Entry 7UT8 (electron microscopy, 2.43 A resolution); this record covers chains B and C of the 6 polymer chains in the assembly.

== Chain B ==
Molecule: Nitrogenase molybdenum-iron protein beta chain
Organism: Azotobacter vinelandii DJ
Notes: EC 1.18.6.1
UniProt: C1DGZ8 (C1DGZ8_AZOVD); residues 1-523 here = UniProt positions 1-523
Amino-acid sequence (523 residues; each row starts with the number of its first residue):
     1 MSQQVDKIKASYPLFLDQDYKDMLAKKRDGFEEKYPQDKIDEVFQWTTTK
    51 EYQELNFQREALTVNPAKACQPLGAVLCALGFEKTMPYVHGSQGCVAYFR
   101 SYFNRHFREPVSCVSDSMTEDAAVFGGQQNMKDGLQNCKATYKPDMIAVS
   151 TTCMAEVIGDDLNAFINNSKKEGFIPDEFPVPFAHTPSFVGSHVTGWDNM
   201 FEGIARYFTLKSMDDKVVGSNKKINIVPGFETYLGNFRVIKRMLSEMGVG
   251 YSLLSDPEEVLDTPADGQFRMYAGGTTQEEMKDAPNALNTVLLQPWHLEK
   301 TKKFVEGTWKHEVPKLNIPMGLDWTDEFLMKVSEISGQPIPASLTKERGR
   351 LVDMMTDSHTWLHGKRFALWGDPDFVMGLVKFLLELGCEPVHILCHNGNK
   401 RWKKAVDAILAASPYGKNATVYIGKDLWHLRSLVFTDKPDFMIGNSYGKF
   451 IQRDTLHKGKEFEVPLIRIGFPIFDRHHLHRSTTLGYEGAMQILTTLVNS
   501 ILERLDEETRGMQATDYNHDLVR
Not modelled in the structure: 1
Bound ions: fe(8)-S(7) cluster Fe: Cys-70, Cys-95, Cys-153 (shared with 3 residues of chain A); Fe ion site 1: Arg-108, Glu-109 (shared with 1 residue of chain D); Fe ion site 2: Asp-353, Asp-357 (shared with 2 residues of chain D)
Residues lining bound ligands:
  - fe(8)-S(7) cluster (CLF): Cys-70, Pro-72, Ser-92, Gly-94, Cys-95, Tyr-98, Phe-99, Thr-152, Cys-153, Ser-188
  - 3-hydroxy-3-carboxy-adipic acid (HCA): Tyr-98, Ser-101, Arg-105

== Chain C ==
Molecule: Nitrogenase molybdenum-iron protein alpha chain
Organism: Azotobacter vinelandii DJ
Notes: EC 1.18.6.1
UniProt: P07328 (NIFD_AZOVI); numbering as in UniProt (aligned over 1-492)
Amino-acid sequence (492 residues; row label = number of the first residue in the row):
     1 MTGMSREEVESLIQEVLEVYPEKARKDRNKHLAVNDPAVTQSKKCIISNK
    51 KSQPGLMTIRGCAYAGSKGVVWGPIKDMIHISHGPVGCGQYSRAGRRNYY
   101 IGTTGVNAFVTMNFTSDFQEKDIVFGGDKKLAKLIDEVETLFPLNKGISV
   151 QSECPIGLIGDDIESVSKVKGAELSKTIVPVRCEGFRGVSQSLGHHIAND
   201 AVRDWVLGKRDEDTTFASTPYDVAIIGDYNIGGDAWSSRILLEEMGLRCV
   251 AQWSGDGSISEIELTPKVKLNLVHCYRSMNYISRHMEEKYGIPWMEYNFF
   301 GPTKTIESLRAIAAKFDESIQKKCEEVIAKYKPEWEAVVAKYRPRLEGKR
   351 VMLYIGGLRPRHVIGAYEDLGMEVVGTGYEFAHNDDYDRTMKEMGDSTLL
   401 YDDVTGYEFEEFVKRIKPDLIGSGIKEKFIFQKMGIPFREMHSWDYSGPY
   451 HGFDGFAIFARDMDMTLNNPCWKKLQAPWEASEGAEKVAASA
Not modelled in the structure: 1-4, 481-492
Bound ions: fe(8)-S(7) cluster Fe: Cys-62, Cys-88, Cys-154 (shared with 3 residues of chain D); Fe ion near Cys-275 (its only coordinating residue here)
Residues lining bound ligands:
  - fe(8)-S(7) cluster (CLF): Cys-62, Tyr-64, Pro-85, Gly-87, Cys-88, Tyr-91, Glu-153, Cys-154, Gly-185
  - 3-hydroxy-3-carboxy-adipic acid (HCA): Ala-65, Val-70, Gly-95, Arg-96, Gln-191, Gly-424, Ile-425, Lys-426, His-442
  - ICS (iron-sulfur-molybdenum cluster with interstitial carbon): Val-70, Arg-96, His-195, Tyr-229, Ile-231, Cys-275, Ser-278, Ile-355, Gly-356, Gly-357, Leu-358, Arg-359, Pro-360, Phe-381, His-442
Curated features (UniProtKB/Swiss-Prot):
  - binding site ([8Fe-7S] cluster): Cys-62, Cys-88, Cys-154
  - binding site ([7Fe-Mo-9S-C-homocitryl] cluster): Cys-275, His-442
  - mutagenesis: His-195 (H195Q: No nitrogenase activity)
What the authors report for this chain:
  - conformationally variable residues (order/disorder transition, side-chain flip): Trp-253, His-274, Phe-300, Glu-380, Phe-381, His-442, His-451

== How chain B and chain C interact ==
Pairs across the interface (46; chain B residue first):
  Leu-322(B) / Lys-474(C)
  Asp-323(B) / Lys-474(C)  salt bridge
  Asp-326(B) / Trp-479(C)
  Met-330(B) / Pro-478(C)  hydrophobic
  Met-330(B) / Trp-479(C)  hydrophobic
  Ile-340(B) / Trp-479(C)  hydrophobic
  Thr-345(B) / Trp-479(C)  hydrogen bond
  Thr-345(B) / Glu-480(C)
  Arg-348(B) / Lys-474(C)  hydrogen bond (side chain-backbone)
  Arg-348(B) / Leu-475(C)
  Arg-348(B) / Gln-476(C)
  Arg-348(B) / Ala-477(C)
  Arg-348(B) / Trp-479(C)
  Val-352(B) / Lys-474(C)
  Asp-353(B) / Lys-433(C)  salt bridge
  Met-355(B) / Cys-471(C)  hydrophobic
  Thr-356(B) / Gln-432(C)  hydrogen bond (backbone-side chain)
  Thr-356(B) / Trp-472(C)
  Asp-357(B) / Phe-429(C)
  Asp-357(B) / Gln-432(C)  hydrogen bond
  His-359(B) / Met-465(C)
  His-359(B) / Thr-466(C)
  His-359(B) / Asn-469(C)
  Thr-360(B) / Arg-439(C)
  Thr-360(B) / Asp-445(C)
  Thr-360(B) / Met-465(C)
  Trp-361(B) / Tyr-446(C)
  His-363(B) / Met-465(C)
  His-363(B) / Asn-469(C)
  Glu-385(B) / Pro-470(C)
  Tyr-415(B) / Asn-468(C)  hydrogen bond (side chain-backbone)
  Tyr-415(B) / Pro-470(C)
  Tyr-487(B) / Trp-479(C)
  Met-512(B) / Thr-103(C)
  Met-512(B) / Thr-104(C)
  Gln-513(B) / Gly-102(C)
  Gln-513(B) / Thr-103(C)  hydrogen bond
  Asp-516(B) / Gly-102(C)
  Tyr-517(B) / Tyr-99(C)
  Tyr-517(B) / Tyr-100(C)
  Asn-518(B) / Tyr-99(C)  hydrogen bond
  Asp-520(B) / Arg-97(C)  salt bridge
  Asp-520(B) / Tyr-99(C)  hydrogen bond
  Leu-521(B) / Arg-93(C)
  Val-522(B) / Tyr-446(C)
  Arg-523(B) / Tyr-446(C)
Other interface residues (no listed pair), chain B (32 interface residues in all): Leu-329, Leu-384, Leu-386, Gly-387
Other interface residues (no listed pair), chain C (31 interface residues in all): Ala-94, Ile-101, Asn-107, Trp-236

== Summary ==
32 residues of chain B and 31 residues of chain C are in contact; the contacts include 8 hydrogen bonds and 3
salt bridges. Among the polar pairs are Asp-323(B)/Lys-474(C), Asp-353(B)/Lys-433(C) and Asp-520(B)/Arg-97(C).
Bound to chain B: 3-hydroxy-3-carboxy-adipic acid and fe(8)-S(7) cluster. The paper reports conformational
variability at Trp-253(C), His-274(C) and Phe-300(C) among others.
Here chain B is Nitrogenase molybdenum-iron protein beta chain and chain C is Nitrogenase molybdenum-iron
protein alpha chain, both from Azotobacter vinelandii DJ. Entry 7UT8 (CryoEM structure of Azotobacter
vinelandii nitrogenase complex (1:1 FeP:MoFeP, ATP-bound) during catalytic N2 reduction) was determined by
electron microscopy together with 7UT6, 7UT7, 7UT9, 7UTA and 8DPN from the same study.
